Entry 8WM8 (electron microscopy, 3.54 A resolution); this record covers chains B and A of the 4 polymer chains in the assembly.

== Chain B (and A) ==
Protein: Nitrate transport permease protein
Source organism: Nostoc sp
Notes: chain A of this document is another copy of the same molecule, construct and numbering; everything in this record applies to it too
Reference sequence: Q8YZ77 (Q8YZ77_NOSS1); residue numbers follow UniProt; this construct covers 1-279
Sequence (279 residues; row label = number of the first residue in the row):
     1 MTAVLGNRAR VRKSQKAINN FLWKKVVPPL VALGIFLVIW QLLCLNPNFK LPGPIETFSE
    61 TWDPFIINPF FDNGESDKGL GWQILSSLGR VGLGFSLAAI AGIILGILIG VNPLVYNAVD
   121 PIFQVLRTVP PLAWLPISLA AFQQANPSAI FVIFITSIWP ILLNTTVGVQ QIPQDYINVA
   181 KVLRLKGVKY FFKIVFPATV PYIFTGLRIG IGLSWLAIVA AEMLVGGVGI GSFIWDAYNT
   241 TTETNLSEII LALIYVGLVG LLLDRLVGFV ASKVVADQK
Unresolved in the structure: 1-13, 279 (chain A: 1-14, 278-279)

== Interface between chain B and chain A ==
Pairs across the interface - 69 pairs, chain B then chain A:
  Lys24(B) with Asn117(A), hydrogen bond (backbone-side chain)
  Lys25(B) with Asn117(A)
  Pro28(B) with Ala118(A)
  Pro29(B) with Asn117(A); Ala118(A)
  Ala32(B) with Ala118(A); Val119(A), hydrophobic; Ile122(A), hydrophobic
  Leu33(B) with Ile122(A)
  Lys50(B) with Ala140(A); Gln143(A)
  Leu51(B) with Ile137(A); Ala141(A), hydrophobic
  Ala118(B) with Pro28(A); Pro29(A); Ala32(A)
  Pro121(B) with Pro29(A), hydrophobic
  Ile122(B) with Leu33(A), hydrophobic
  Gln124(B) with Arg265(A), hydrogen bond
  Val125(B) with Gly257(A); Leu261(A), hydrophobic
  Thr128(B) with Gly257(A); Gly260(A), hydrogen bond (side chain-backbone)
  Val129(B) with Gly257(A)
  Pro130(B) with Val219(A), hydrophobic; Val256(A)
  Pro131(B) with Leu216(A)
  Leu132(B) with Ala220(A), hydrophobic; Met223(A)
  Ala133(B) with Ile234(A), hydrophobic; Leu253(A)
  Leu135(B) with Trp235(A), hydrophobic
  Pro136(B) with Tyr238(A); Ile249(A), hydrophobic
  Ile137(B) with Leu51(A), hydrophobic; Ile250(A), hydrophobic; Leu253(A), hydrophobic
  Leu139(B) with Tyr238(A)
  Ala140(B) with Lys50(A); Tyr238(A), hydrophobic; Leu246(A), hydrophobic
  Ala141(B) with Lys50(A); Leu51(A), hydrophobic
  Leu216(B) with Pro131(A); Leu213(A), hydrophobic; Leu216(A), hydrophobic
  Val219(B) with Pro130(A), hydrophobic
  Met223(B) with Leu132(A), hydrophobic; Leu224(A), hydrophobic
  Leu224(B) with Leu224(A), hydrophobic; Trp235(A)
  Ile234(B) with Pro136(A), hydrophobic
  Trp235(B) with Leu224(A), hydrophobic
  Tyr238(B) with Pro136(A); Leu139(A); Ala140(A), hydrophobic
  Leu246(B) with Ala140(A), hydrophobic
  Ile249(B) with Ile137(A)
  Ile250(B) with Ile137(A), hydrophobic
  Leu253(B) with Ala133(A); Ile137(A), hydrophobic
  Val256(B) with Thr128(A); Pro130(A)
  Gly257(B) with Val125(A); Thr128(A); Val129(A)
  Gly260(B) with Thr128(A), hydrogen bond (backbone-side chain)
  Leu261(B) with Val125(A), hydrophobic; Thr128(A)
Interface residues without a listed pair, chain B (46 interface residues in all): Asn117, Val119, Trp134, Trp215, Ala220, Leu258
Interface residues without a listed pair, chain A (46 interface residues in all): Lys24, Pro121, Trp134, Leu135, Trp215

== Overview ==
The chain B/chain A interface involves 46 residues from each chain; the contacts include 4 hydrogen bonds.
Polar pairs include Lys24(B)-Asn117(A), Gln124(B)-Arg265(A) and Thr128(B)-Gly260(A).
Chain B and chain A are both Nitrate transport permease protein (Nostoc sp); the structure, Cryo-EM structure
of cyanobacterial nitrate/nitrite transporter NrtBCD in complex with nitrate, was determined by electron
microscopy together with 8W9M and 8WM7 from the same study.
